5UHO - chains A and B of the 4 polymer chains in the assembly; structure by X-ray diffraction, 3.21 A resolution.

# Chain A
Protein: O-GlcNAcase TIM-barrel domain
Organism: Homo sapiens
Notes: EC 3.2.1.169, 3.2.1.-
UniProt: O60502 (OGA_HUMAN); residues 56-400 here = UniProt positions 56-400
Amino-acid sequence (345 residues; numbered 56 to 400; the number before each row is that of its first residue):
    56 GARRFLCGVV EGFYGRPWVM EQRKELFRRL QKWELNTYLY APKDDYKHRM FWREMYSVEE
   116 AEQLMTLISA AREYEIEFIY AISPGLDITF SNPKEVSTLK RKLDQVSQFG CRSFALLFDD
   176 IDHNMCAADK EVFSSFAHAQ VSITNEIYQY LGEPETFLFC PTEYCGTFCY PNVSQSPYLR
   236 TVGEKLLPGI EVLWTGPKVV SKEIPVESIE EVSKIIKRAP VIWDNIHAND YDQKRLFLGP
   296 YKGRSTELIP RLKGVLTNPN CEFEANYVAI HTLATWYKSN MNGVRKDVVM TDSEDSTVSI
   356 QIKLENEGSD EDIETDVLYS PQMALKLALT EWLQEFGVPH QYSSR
Unresolved in the structure: 56-57, 341-371, 393-400
Residues lining bound ligands: PUGNAc (OAN; O-(2-acetamido-2-deoxy D-glucopyranosylidene) amino-N-phenylcarbamate): G67, F68, Y69, K98, D174, D175, C215, Y219, T250, V254, V255, W278, N280, A283, D285, Y286, N313

# Chain B
Protein: O-GlcNAcase stalk domain
Organism: Homo sapiens
Notes: EC 3.2.1.169, 3.2.1.-
UniProt: O60502 (OGA_HUMAN); residues 544-705 here = UniProt positions 544-705
Amino-acid sequence (163 residues; each row starts with the number of its first residue):
   543 MEKPLYTAEP VTLEDLQLLA DLFYLPYEHG PKGAQMLREF QWLRANSSVV SVNCKGKDSE
   603 KIEEWRSRAA KFEEMCGLVM GMFTRLSNCA NRTILYDMYS YVWDIKSIMS MVKSFVQWLG
   663 CRSHSSAQFL IGDQEPWAFR GGLAGEFQRL LPIDGANDLF FQP
Unresolved in the structure: 591-605, 665-681, 695-705
Construct notes: initiating methionine (543)

# Interface between chain A and chain B
Residue-residue contacts (54; chain A residue first):
  K253(A) - Y569(B)
  V255(A) - Y569(B)  hydrogen bond (backbone-side chain)
  K257(A) - Y569(B)
  I281(A) - L567(B)  hydrophobic
  I281(A) - P568(B)
  H282(A) - L567(B)
  N284(A) - Y643(B)
  Y286(A) - P568(B)
  Q288(A) - Y643(B)  hydrogen bond (backbone-side chain)
  K289(A) - Y643(B)
  K289(A) - Q690(B)  hydrogen bond
  R290(A) - L567(B)
  R290(A) - P568(B)  hydrogen bond (side chain-backbone)
  R290(A) - Y643(B)
  L291(A) - F565(B)
  L291(A) - M640(B)  hydrophobic
  L291(A) - Y643(B)  hydrophobic
  F292(A) - F565(B)
  F292(A) - Y566(B)
  F292(A) - L567(B)
  F292(A) - P568(B)  hydrophobic
  L293(A) - L561(B)  hydrophobic
  L293(A) - A562(B)
  L293(A) - F565(B)  hydrogen bond (backbone-backbone)
  L293(A) - Y566(B)  hydrogen bond (backbone-backbone)
  G294(A) - F565(B)
  G294(A) - Y566(B)  hydrogen bond (backbone-backbone)
  G294(A) - L567(B)
  P295(A) - Y566(B)
  P295(A) - L567(B)
  K297(A) - L567(B)
  K297(A) - E570(B)  salt bridge
  E317(A) - D639(B)
  E317(A) - Y643(B)  hydrogen bond
  F318(A) - D639(B)  hydrogen bond (backbone-side chain)
  E319(A) - T635(B)
  E319(A) - I636(B)
  E319(A) - D639(B)  hydrogen bond (backbone-side chain)
  Q377(A) - Y566(B)  hydrogen bond
  L380(A) - Y566(B)  hydrophobic
  L384(A) - L555(B)
  L384(A) - L558(B)
  L384(A) - Q559(B)
  L384(A) - A562(B)  hydrophobic
  T385(A) - L555(B)
  L388(A) - V553(B)
  L388(A) - T554(B)
  L388(A) - L555(B)
  L388(A) - L558(B)  hydrophobic
  E390(A) - N633(B)
  E390(A) - I636(B)
  F391(A) - L628(B)  hydrophobic
  F391(A) - I636(B)  hydrophobic
  G392(A) - A632(B)
Interface residues without a listed pair, chain A (32 interface residues in all): Q77, S256, A320, K381, W387
Interface residues without a listed pair, chain B (24 interface residues in all): C631, A686

# Summary
32 residues of chain A face 24 of chain B across their interface; the contacts include 11 hydrogen bonds and 1
salt bridge. Polar contacts include K297(A)-E570(B), V255(A)-Y569(B) and Q288(A)-Y643(B). Chain A binds
PUGNAc.
Here chain A is O-GlcNAcase TIM-barrel domain and chain B is O-GlcNAcase stalk domain, both from Homo sapiens.
Entry 5UHO (Crystal structure of the core catalytic domain of human O-GlcNAcase complexed with PUGNAc) was
determined by X-ray diffraction.
